PDB entry 3WPW | X-ray diffraction, 2.00 A resolution | chains A and B

[Chain A (and B)]
Protein: PomB
Organism: Vibrio alginolyticus
Notes: chain B of this document is another copy of the same molecule, construct and numbering; everything in this record applies to it too
UniProtKB: O06874 (O06874_VIBAL); numbering as in UniProt (aligned over 135-315)
Amino-acid sequence (187 residues; row label = number of the first residue in the row):
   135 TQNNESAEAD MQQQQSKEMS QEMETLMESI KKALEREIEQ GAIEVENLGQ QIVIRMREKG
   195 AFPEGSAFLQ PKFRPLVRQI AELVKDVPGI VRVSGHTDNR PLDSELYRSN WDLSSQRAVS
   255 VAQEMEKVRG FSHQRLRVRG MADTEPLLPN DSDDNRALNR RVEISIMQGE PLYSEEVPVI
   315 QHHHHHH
Disordered / not traced: 135-153, 303-321
Sequence notes: expression tag (316-321)

[Interface between chain A and chain B]
Pairs across the interface (44; chain A residue first):
  Arg242(A) with Gln250(B), hydrogen bond (side chain-backbone); Val253(B); Ser254(B), hydrogen bond; Gln257(B)
  Ser243(A) with Gln257(B), hydrogen bond
  Trp245(A) with Val253(B); Glu260(B), hydrogen bond; His267(B); Leu270(B); Val272(B), hydrophobic
  Asp246(A) with Gln250(B), hydrogen bond; Val253(B)
  Ser249(A) with Val253(B); Val272(B)
  Gln250(A) with Arg242(B), hydrogen bond; Asp246(B), hydrogen bond; Gln250(B)
  Val253(A) with Arg242(B); Trp245(B); Asp246(B); Ser249(B)
  Ser254(A) with Arg242(B), hydrogen bond
  Gln257(A) with Arg242(B); Ser243(B), hydrogen bond
  Glu260(A) with Trp245(B), hydrogen bond
  His267(A) with Trp245(B); Asp277(B), salt bridge
  Gln268(A) with Thr278(B), hydrogen bond (side chain-backbone)
  Leu270(A) with Trp245(B); Thr278(B)
  Arg271(A) with Met275(B); Thr278(B), hydrogen bond
  Val272(A) with Trp245(B), hydrophobic; Ser249(B); Arg273(B); Gly274(B), hydrogen bond (backbone-backbone)
  Arg273(A) with Val272(B); Arg273(B)
  Gly274(A) with Val272(B), hydrogen bond (backbone-backbone)
  Met275(A) with Arg271(B)
  Asp277(A) with His267(B), salt bridge
  Thr278(A) with Gln268(B), hydrogen bond (backbone-side chain); Leu270(B); Arg271(B)
Interface residues without a listed pair, chain A (22 interface residues in all): Ala276, Glu279
Interface residues without a listed pair, chain B (22 interface residues in all): Ala276, Glu279

[Overview]
The chain A/chain B interface involves 22 residues from each chain; the contacts include 15 hydrogen bonds and
2 salt bridges. Among the polar pairs are His267(A)-Asp277(B), Arg242(A)-Gln250(B) and Arg242(A)-Ser254(B).
Both chains are PomB (Vibrio alginolyticus). Entry 3WPW (Structure of PomBc5, a periplasmic fragment of PomB
from Vibrio) was determined by X-ray diffraction (same publication as 3WPX).
